Entry 3SKN (X-ray diffraction, 2.90 A resolution); this record covers chains E and G of the 8 polymer chains in the assembly.

[Chain E (and G)]
Molecule: RL42 T cell receptor, alpha chain
From: Homo sapiens
Notes: chain G of this document is another copy of the same molecule, construct and numbering; everything in this record applies to it too
Chain sequence (203 residues; each row starts with the number of its first residue; note: 19 numbers in that range are skipped by the numbering (no residue carries them; nothing is unmodelled there); a row labelled like 84A-84C holds insertion residues (84A, then the next letters in order); numbers below 1 keep their minus sign (His-1 is residue -1)):
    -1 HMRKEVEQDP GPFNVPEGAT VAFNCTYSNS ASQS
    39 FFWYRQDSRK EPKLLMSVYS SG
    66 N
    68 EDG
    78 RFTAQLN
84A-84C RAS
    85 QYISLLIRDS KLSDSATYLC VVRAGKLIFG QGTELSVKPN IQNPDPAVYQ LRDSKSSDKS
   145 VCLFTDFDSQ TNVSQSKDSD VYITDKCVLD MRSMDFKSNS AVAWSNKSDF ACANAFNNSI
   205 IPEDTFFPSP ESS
Unresolved in the structure: -1 to 1, 215-217
Cystine bridges: Cys23-Cys104, Cys146-Cys196

[Chain E / chain G interface]
Residue-residue contacts (18):
  Glu5(E) with Gln154(G)
  Pro14(E) with Tyr86(G), hydrophobic
  Gly16(E) with Tyr86(G), hydrogen bond (backbone-side chain)
  Ala17(E) with Asn22(G); Tyr86(G), hydrogen bond (backbone-side chain)
  Thr18(E) with Ala20(G); Leu90(G)
  Ala20(E) with Thr18(G)
  Asn22(E) with Ala17(G); Thr18(G)
  Thr24(E) with Gln154(G)
  Tyr25(E) with Gln154(G)
  Ser84C(E) with Asn124(G), hydrogen bond
  Tyr86(E) with Pro14(G), hydrophobic; Gly16(G), hydrogen bond (side chain-backbone); Ala17(G), hydrogen bond (side chain-backbone)
  Asn124(E) with Ser84C(G)
  Gln154(E) with Thr24(G)
Interface residues without a listed pair, chain E (20 interface residues in all): Lys2, Phe11, Val13, Glu15, Val19, Leu90, Glu207
Interface residues without a listed pair, chain G (15 interface residues in all): Lys2, Phe11, Gln82

[Summary]
20 residues of chain E and 15 residues of chain G are in contact, with 5 hydrogen bonds. Polar pairs include
Gly16(E)-Tyr86(G), Ala17(E)-Tyr86(G) and Ser84C(E)-Asn124(G).
Both chains are RL42 T cell receptor, alpha chain (Homo sapiens). Entry 3SKN (Crystal structure of the RL42
TCR unliganded) was determined by X-ray diffraction together with 3SJV, 3SKM and 3SKO from the same study.
